Entry 6RDP (electron microscopy, 2.80 A resolution); this record covers chains R and S of the 20 polymer chains in the assembly.

[Chain R]
Name: Mitochondrial ATP synthase subunit delta
Organism: Polytomella sp. Pringsheim 198.80
Reference sequence: D7P7X6 (D7P7X6_9CHLO); residue numbers follow UniProt; this construct covers 1-199
Chain sequence (199 residues; row label = number of the first residue in the row):
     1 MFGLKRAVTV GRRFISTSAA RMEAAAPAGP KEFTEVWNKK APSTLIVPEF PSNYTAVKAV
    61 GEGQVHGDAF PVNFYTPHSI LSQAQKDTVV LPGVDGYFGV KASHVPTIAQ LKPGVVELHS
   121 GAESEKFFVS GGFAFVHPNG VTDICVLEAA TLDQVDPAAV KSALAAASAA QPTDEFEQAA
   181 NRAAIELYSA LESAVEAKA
Unresolved in the structure: 1-22

[Chain S]
Name: ATP synthase gamma chain, mitochondrial
Organism: Polytomella sp. Pringsheim 198.80
Reference sequence: Q4LDE7 (Q4LDE7_9CHLO); numbering as in UniProt (aligned over 1-317)
Chain sequence (317 residues; numbered 1 to 317; the number before each row is that of its first residue):
     1 MALRKAVLSL GLSQGVAAEA VLGSGMFNAV QHESVRYASN QAVKQRIRAI KNIGKITKAM
    61 KMVAASKMKN AQIAVEQSRG LVDPFVRLFG DFPAVNSNKS VVVAVTSDKG LCGGLNSNIT
   121 KYTRATLATT ESEGKDVVVV SIGDKGRSQL TRIESQRYQL AIADTYKVRV TFGQASLIVE
   181 ELIKHNPQSY QILFNKFRSA ISFKPTVATI LSPDLLEKQL EDVTGNSLDA YDIEASHERS
   241 DVLRDLTEFH LGVTLYNAML ENNCSEHASR MSAMENSTKS AGEMLGKLTL DYNRKRQATI
   301 TTELIEIIAG ASALMDE
Unresolved in the structure: 1-38, 316-317

[Chain R / chain S interface]
Pairs across the interface (103; chain R residue first):
  E23(R) - Q219(S)
  E23(R) - D222(S)
  A24(R) - Q219(S)
  A24(R) - D222(S)
  A26(R) - V95(S)
  A26(R) - N96(S)
  A26(R) - L220(S)
  A28(R) - F92(S)  hydrophobic
  A28(R) - A94(S)
  A28(R) - V95(S)  hydrophobic
  G29(R) - D91(S)
  G29(R) - P93(S)
  E32(R) - A94(S)
  F33(R) - P93(S)  hydrophobic
  F33(R) - A94(S)  hydrophobic
  F33(R) - T129(S)
  V36(R) - T129(S)
  W37(R) - Y122(S)  hydrophobic
  W37(R) - A125(S)  hydrogen bond (side chain-backbone)
  W37(R) - T126(S)
  W37(R) - T129(S)
  K40(R) - A128(S)  hydrogen bond (side chain-backbone)
  K40(R) - T129(S)
  K40(R) - E131(S)
  A41(R) - A125(S)  hydrophobic
  L45(R) - K121(S)
  L45(R) - Y122(S)  hydrophobic
  L45(R) - A125(S)  hydrophobic
  I46(R) - Y122(S)  hydrogen bond (backbone-side chain)
  P48(R) - T126(S)
  P48(R) - P205(S)
  P48(R) - V207(S)  hydrophobic
  E49(R) - K204(S)
  E49(R) - P205(S)  hydrogen bond (backbone-backbone)
  E49(R) - T206(S)
  E49(R) - V207(S)  hydrogen bond (backbone-backbone)
  F50(R) - D91(S)
  F50(R) - P93(S)  hydrophobic
  F50(R) - V207(S)
  P51(R) - D91(S)
  P51(R) - V207(S)
  S52(R) - V86(S)
  S52(R) - D91(S)  hydrogen bond
  Y54(R) - K196(S)
  Y54(R) - R198(S)
  T55(R) - D83(S)
  T55(R) - V86(S)
  V57(R) - R87(S)  hydrogen bond (backbone-side chain)
  K58(R) - R87(S)
  A59(R) - R87(S)
  A59(R) - Y231(S)
  N73(R) - R87(S)  hydrogen bond
  Y75(R) - G80(S)
  Y75(R) - L81(S)  hydrophobic
  Y75(R) - P84(S)
  Y75(R) - R87(S)
  T76(R) - L81(S)
  P77(R) - S78(S)
  P77(R) - L81(S)
  P77(R) - F172(S)  hydrophobic
  P77(R) - Y256(S)
  H78(R) - Q77(S)
  S79(R) - Q77(S)
  I80(R) - Q77(S)
  I80(R) - G80(S)
  G93(R) - E234(S)
  V94(R) - E234(S)
  V94(R) - A235(S)
  V94(R) - S236(S)
  D95(R) - E234(S)  hydrogen bond (backbone-side chain)
  D95(R) - A235(S)
  V105(R) - D232(S)
  P106(R) - A230(S)
  P106(R) - Y231(S)
  P106(R) - D232(S)  hydrogen bond (backbone-backbone)
  T107(R) - Y231(S)
  T107(R) - D232(S)
  I108(R) - Y231(S)  hydrophobic
  I108(R) - D232(S)  hydrogen bond (backbone-backbone)
  I108(R) - I233(S)
  I108(R) - E234(S)  hydrogen bond (backbone-backbone)
  I108(R) - L246(S)  hydrophobic
  A109(R) - E234(S)
  Q110(R) - E234(S)
  F133(R) - V242(S)  hydrophobic
  F133(R) - D245(S)
  F133(R) - L246(S)  hydrophobic
  F133(R) - F249(S)  hydrophobic
  F135(R) - P84(S)  hydrophobic
  F135(R) - L88(S)  hydrophobic
  F135(R) - L246(S)  hydrophobic
  V136(R) - Y231(S)
  H137(R) - R87(S)
  H137(R) - L88(S)
  H137(R) - Y231(S)
  P138(R) - Y231(S)
  D143(R) - P84(S)
  D143(R) - R87(S)  salt bridge
  C145(R) - L81(S)  hydrophobic
  C145(R) - P84(S)  hydrophobic
  C145(R) - F249(S)
  L147(R) - F172(S)  hydrophobic
  L147(R) - F249(S)  hydrophobic
Interface residues without a listed pair, chain R (51 interface residues in all): P30, G96, F98, V141
Interface residues without a listed pair, chain S (49 interface residues in all): E76, V82, F85, A208, L228

[Summary]
51 residues of chain R face 49 of chain S across their interface; the contacts include 12 hydrogen bonds and 1
salt bridge. Polar pairs include D143(R)-R87(S), W37(R)-A125(S) and K40(R)-A128(S).
Here chain R is Mitochondrial ATP synthase subunit delta and chain S is ATP synthase gamma chain,
mitochondrial, both from Polytomella sp. Pringsheim 198.80. Entry 6RDP (Cryo-EM structure of Polytomella F-ATP
synthase, Rotary substate 1C, focussed refinement of F1 head and rotor) was determined by electron microscopy
(same publication as 6RD4, 6RD5, 6RD6, 6RD7, 6RD8, 6RD9 and 46 further entries).
